Entry 1TX6 (X-ray diffraction, 2.20 A resolution); this record covers chains A and I of the 3 polymer chains in the assembly.

[Chain A]
Protein: Trypsin
From: Sus scrofa
Reference sequence: P00761 (TRYP_PIG); the construct lacks a stretch of the UniProt sequence and is renumbered around it, so the offset changes along the chain: 16-34 = UniProt 9-27; 37-67 = UniProt 28-58; 69-125 = UniProt 59-115; 127-130 = UniProt 116-119; 5 more segments
Chain sequence (223 residues; row label = number of the first residue in the row; note: 10 numbers in that range are skipped by the numbering (no residue carries them; nothing is unmodelled there)):
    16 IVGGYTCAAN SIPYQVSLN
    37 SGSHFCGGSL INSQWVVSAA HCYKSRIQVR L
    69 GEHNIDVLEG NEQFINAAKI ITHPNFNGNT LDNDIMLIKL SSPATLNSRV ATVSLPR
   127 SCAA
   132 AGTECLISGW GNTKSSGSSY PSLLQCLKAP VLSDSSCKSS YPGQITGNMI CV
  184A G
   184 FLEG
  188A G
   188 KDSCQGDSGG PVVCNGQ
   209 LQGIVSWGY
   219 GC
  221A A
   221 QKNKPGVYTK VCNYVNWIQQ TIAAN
Disulfide bonds: Cys22-Cys157, Cys42-Cys58, Cys128-Cys232, Cys136-Cys201, Cys168-Cys182, Cys191-Cys220
Bound ions: Ca2+: Glu70, Asn72, Val75, Glu80
Swiss-Prot annotation at these positions:
  - active site (Charge relay system): His57, Asp102, Ser195
  - binding site (Ca(2+)): Glu70, Asn72, Val75, Glu80
  - site: Asp189 (Required for specificity)
What the authors report for this chain:
  - catalytic residues: His57, Asp102, Ser195 (citing earlier work)

[Chain I]
Protein: Bowman-Birk type trypsin inhibitor
From: Hordeum vulgare
Reference sequence: P12940 (IBB_HORVU); residue numbers follow UniProt; this construct covers 1-125
Chain sequence (125 residues; row label = number of the first residue in the row):
     1 AGKKRPWKCC DEAVCTRSIP PICTCMDEVF ECPKTCKSCG PSMGDPSRRI CQDQYVGDPG
    61 PICRPWECCD KAICTRSNPP TCRCVDEVKK CAPTCKTCLP SRSRPSRRVC IDSYFGPVPP
   121 RCTPR
Unresolved in the structure: 1-4, 33-35, 100-107
Disulfide bonds: Cys9-Cys63, Cys10-Cys25, Cys15-Cys23, Cys32-Cys39, Cys36-Cys51, Cys68-Cys122, Cys69-Cys84, Cys74-Cys82, Cys91-Cys98, Cys95-Cys110
What the authors report for this chain:
  - contacts within the chain: Asp11-Arg64 (hydrogen bond), Ser77-Thr81 (water-mediated contact), Asp11-Tyr114 (hydrogen bond)
  - conformationally variable residues (loop rearrangement, order/disorder transition): Val14 to Pro20, Ile73 to Pro79, Pro124 to Arg125

[Interface between chain A and chain I]
Residue-residue contacts - 47 pairs, chain A then chain I:
  Phe41(A) with Ser18(I); Ile19(I), hydrogen bond (backbone-backbone)
  Cys42(A) with Ser18(I)
  His57(A) with Thr16(I); Arg17(I); Ser18(I); Ile22(I)
  Gly96(A) with Gln54(I), hydrogen bond (backbone-side chain)
  Asn97(A) with Gln52(I), hydrogen bond (side chain-backbone); Gln54(I)
  Thr98(A) with Met43(I)
  Leu99(A) with Val14(I), hydrophobic; Thr16(I)
  Tyr151(A) with Ile19(I), hydrophobic
  Gln175(A) with Val14(I)
  Leu185(A) with Pro124(I), hydrophobic
  Asp189(A) with Arg17(I), salt bridge
  Ser190(A) with Arg17(I), hydrogen bond (backbone-side chain)
  Cys191(A) with Arg17(I)
  Gln192(A) with Thr16(I); Arg17(I); Ser18(I); Ile19(I); Pro21(I)
  Gly193(A) with Arg17(I), hydrogen bond (backbone-backbone); Ser18(I); Ile19(I)
  Asp194(A) with Arg17(I), hydrogen bond (backbone-backbone)
  Ser195(A) with Arg17(I), hydrogen bond (side chain-backbone); Ser18(I), hydrogen bond (side chain-backbone)
  Ser214(A) with Thr16(I); Arg17(I), hydrogen bond (backbone-backbone)
  Trp215(A) with Val14(I), hydrophobic; Cys15(I); Arg17(I)
  Gly216(A) with Cys15(I), hydrogen bond (backbone-backbone); Arg17(I)
  Tyr217(A) with Glu12(I); Ala13(I); Val14(I), hydrophobic
  Gly219(A) with Arg17(I), hydrogen bond (backbone-side chain)
  Gln221(A) with Glu67(I), hydrogen bond
  Lys222(A) with Glu67(I)
  Asn223(A) with Arg121(I); Cys122(I); Pro124(I)
  Gly226(A) with Arg17(I)
Interface residues without a listed pair, chain A (31 interface residues in all): His40, Val213, Cys220, Pro225, Tyr228
Interface residues without a listed pair, chain I (19 interface residues in all): Thr24, Met26
The authors on this interface:
  - specific contacts: Phe41(A)-Ile19(I), His57(A)-Thr16(I), Gly96(A)-Gln54(I) (hydrogen bond), Asn97(A)-Gln52(I) (hydrogen bond), Asp189(A)-Arg17(I) (salt bridge), Ser190(A)-Arg17(I) (hydrogen bond), Ser214(A)-Arg17(I) (backbone contact), Trp215(A)-Arg17(I) (water-mediated contact), Ser18(I)-Cys42(A), Met43(I)-Thr98(A), Glu67(I)-Gln221(A) (hydrogen bond), Cys122(I)-Asn223(A)

[In short]
The interface between chain A and chain I involves 31 residues on one side and 19 on the other; the contacts
include 12 hydrogen bonds and 1 salt bridge. Polar pairs include Asp189(A)-Arg17(I), Gly96(A)-Gln54(I) and
Asn97(A)-Gln52(I). The authors report contacts between Phe41(A) and Ile19(I), His57(A) and Thr16(I) and
Ser18(I) and Cys42(A) among others; hydrogen bonds between Gly96(A) and Gln54(I), Asn97(A) and Gln52(I) and
Ser190(A) and Arg17(I) among others; a salt bridge between Asp189(A) and Arg17(I). The paper reports catalytic
residues His57(A), Asp102(A) and Ser195(A); conformational variability at Val14(I), Ile73(I) and Pro124(I).
Chain A is Trypsin (Sus scrofa) and chain I is Bowman-Birk type trypsin inhibitor (Hordeum vulgare); the
structure, trypsin:BBI complex, was determined by X-ray diffraction.
